PDB entry 3AZN | X-ray diffraction, 3.00 A resolution | chains B and J of the 10 polymer chains in the assembly

[Chain B]
Protein: Histone H4
Organism: Homo sapiens
Reference sequence: P62805 (H4_HUMAN); residues 0-102 here correspond to UniProt positions 1-103 (UniProt number = residue number + 1)
Sequence (106 residues; numbered -3 to 102; the number before each row is that of its first residue; numbers below 1 keep their minus sign (Gly-3 is residue -3)):
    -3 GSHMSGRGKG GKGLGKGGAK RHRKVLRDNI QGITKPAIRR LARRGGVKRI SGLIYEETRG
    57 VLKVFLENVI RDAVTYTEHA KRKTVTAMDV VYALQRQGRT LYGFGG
Not modelled in the structure: -3 to 24
Construct notes: expression tag (-3 to -1); engineered mutation Gln91 (Lys92 in P62805)
UniProt features mapped onto this chain:
  - DNA-binding region: Lys16 to Lys20
  - modified residue: Ser1 (N-acetylserine), Arg3 (Asymmetric dimethylarginine), Lys5 (N6-(2-hydroxyisobutyryl)lysine), Lys8 (N6-(2-hydroxyisobutyryl)lysine), Lys12 (N6-(2-hydroxyisobutyryl)lysine), Lys16 (N6-(2-hydroxyisobutyryl)lysine), Lys20 (N6,N6,N6-trimethyllysine), Lys31 (N6-(2-hydroxyisobutyryl)lysine), Lys44 (N6-(2-hydroxyisobutyryl)lysine), Ser47 (Phosphoserine), Tyr51 (Phosphotyrosine), Lys59 (N6-(2-hydroxyisobutyryl)lysine), Lys77 (N6-(2-hydroxyisobutyryl)lysine), Lys79 (N6-(2-hydroxyisobutyryl)lysine), Thr80 (Phosphothreonine), Tyr88 (Phosphotyrosine)
  - cross-link (Glycyl lysine isopeptide (Lys-Gly)): Lys12 (interchain with G-Cter in SUMO2), Lys20 (interchain with G-Cter in SUMO2), Lys31 (interchain with G-Cter in SUMO2), Lys59 (interchain with G-Cter in SUMO2), Lys79 (interchain with G-Cter in SUMO2)

[Chain J]
Molecule: 146-nt DNA strand
Sequence (146 nucleotides; each row starts with the number of its first residue):
   147 ATCAATATCC ACCTGCAGAT TCTACCAAAA GTGTATTTGG AAACTGCTCC ATCAAAAGGC
   207 ATGTTCAGCT GAATTCAGCT GAACATGCCT TTTGATGGAG CAGTTTCCAA ATACACTTTT
   267 GGTAGAATCT GCAGGTGGAT ATTGAT
Not modelled in the structure: 147
Metal / ion sites: Mn2+ site 1: DG185, DG186; Mn2+ site 2 near DG217 (its only coordinating residue here); Mn2+ site 3 near DG267 (its only coordinating residue here); Mn2+ site 4 near DG280 (its only coordinating residue here)

[How chain B and chain J interact]
Contacting residue pairs (12):
  Arg35(B) - DA228(J)  salt bridge to the phosphate
  Arg45(B) - DT226(J)  base contact
  Arg45(B) - DG227(J)  hydrogen bond to the sugar
  Arg45(B) - DA228(J)  phosphate contact
  Ile46(B) - DG227(J)  sugar contact
  Ile46(B) - DA228(J)  hydrogen bond to the phosphate
  Ser47(B) - DG227(J)  hydrogen bond to the phosphate
  Gly48(B) - DG227(J)  hydrogen bond to the phosphate
  Arg78(B) - DA248(J)  phosphate contact
  Lys79(B) - DC247(J)  salt bridge to the phosphate
  Lys79(B) - DA248(J)  hydrogen bond to the phosphate
  Thr80(B) - DA248(J)  hydrogen bond to the phosphate
Interface residues without a listed pair, chain B (11 interface residues in all): Lys44, Tyr51, Lys77
Interface residues without a listed pair, chain J (7 interface residues in all): DA229, DG249

[Summary]
The interface between chain B and chain J involves 11 residues on one side and 7 on the other, with 6 hydrogen
bonds and 2 salt bridges. Among the polar pairs are Arg45(B)-DG227(J), Ile46(B)-DA228(J) and
Ser47(B)-DG227(J). UniProt lists a DNA-binding region on chain B.
Here chain B is Histone H4 (Homo sapiens) and chain J is a 146-nt DNA strand. Entry 3AZN (Crystal Structure of
Human Nucleosome Core Particle Containing H4K91Q mutation) was determined by X-ray diffraction together with
3AYW, 3AZE, 3AZF, 3AZG, 3AZH, 3AZJ and 3 further entries from the same study.
